PDB entry 8D2O | electron microscopy, 2.66 A resolution | chains A and T of the 5 polymer chains in the assembly

[Chain A]
Molecule: CRISPR-associated endonuclease, Csn1 family
From: Acidothermus cellulolyticus 11B
UniProt: A0LWB3 (A0LWB3_ACIC1); numbering as in UniProt (aligned over 1-1138)
Amino-acid sequence (1138 residues; numbered 1 to 1138; the number before each row is that of its first residue):
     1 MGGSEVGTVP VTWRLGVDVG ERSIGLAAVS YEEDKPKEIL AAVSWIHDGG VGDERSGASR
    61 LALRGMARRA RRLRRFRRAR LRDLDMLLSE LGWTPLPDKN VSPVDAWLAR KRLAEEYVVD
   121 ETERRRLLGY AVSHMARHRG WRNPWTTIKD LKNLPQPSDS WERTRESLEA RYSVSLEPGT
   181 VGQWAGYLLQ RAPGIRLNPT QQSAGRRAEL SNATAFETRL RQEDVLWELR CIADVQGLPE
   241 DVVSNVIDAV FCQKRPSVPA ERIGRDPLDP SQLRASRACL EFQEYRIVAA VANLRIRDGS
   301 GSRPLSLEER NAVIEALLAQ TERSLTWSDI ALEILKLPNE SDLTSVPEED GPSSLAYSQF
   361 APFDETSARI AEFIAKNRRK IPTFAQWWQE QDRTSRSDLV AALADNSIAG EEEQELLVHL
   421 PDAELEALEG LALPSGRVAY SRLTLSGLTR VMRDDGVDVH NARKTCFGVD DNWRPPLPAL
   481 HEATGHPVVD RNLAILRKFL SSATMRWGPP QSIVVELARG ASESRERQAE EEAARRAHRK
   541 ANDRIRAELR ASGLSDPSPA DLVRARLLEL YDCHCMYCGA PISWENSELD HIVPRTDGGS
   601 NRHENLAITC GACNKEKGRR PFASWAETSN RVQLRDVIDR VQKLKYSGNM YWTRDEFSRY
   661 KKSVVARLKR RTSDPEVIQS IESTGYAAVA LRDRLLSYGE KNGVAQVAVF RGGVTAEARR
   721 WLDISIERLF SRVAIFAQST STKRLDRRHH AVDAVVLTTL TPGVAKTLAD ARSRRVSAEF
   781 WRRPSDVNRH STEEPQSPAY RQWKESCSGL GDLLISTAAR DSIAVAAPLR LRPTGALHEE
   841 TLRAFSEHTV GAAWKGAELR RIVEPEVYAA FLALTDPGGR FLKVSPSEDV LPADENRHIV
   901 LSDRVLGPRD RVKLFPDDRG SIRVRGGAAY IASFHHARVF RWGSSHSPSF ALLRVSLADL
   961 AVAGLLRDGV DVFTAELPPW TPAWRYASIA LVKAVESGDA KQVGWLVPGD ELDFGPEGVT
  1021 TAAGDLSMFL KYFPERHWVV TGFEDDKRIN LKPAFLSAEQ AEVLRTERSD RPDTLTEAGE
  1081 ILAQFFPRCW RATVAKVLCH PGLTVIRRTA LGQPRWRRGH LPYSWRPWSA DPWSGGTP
Unresolved in the structure: 1-6, 204-209, 264-473, 525-681, 785-790, 1135-1138
Bound ions: Mg2+ near Asp18 (its only coordinating residue here)
Reported in the primary citation:
  - mutagenesis - R55W: decreased catalytic activity
  - mutagenesis - R55Y: unchanged catalytic activity
  - mutagenesis - R55A: abolished catalytic activity
  - mutagenesis - H750N: unchanged catalytic activity on Mn2+
  - mutagenesis - H750N: abolished growth
  - mutagenesis - V709A/H750N: increased growth in response to Mn2+
  - mutagenesis - H750D: decreased catalytic activity on Mg2+
  - mutagenesis - H750D: decreased catalytic activity on Mn2+

[Chain T]
Molecule: 11-nt DNA strand
Sequence (11 nucleotides; each row starts with the number of its first residue):
    14 CCAGGATCTT G

[How chain A and chain T interact]
Contacting residue pairs (21):
  Trp141(A) - DC15(T)  hydrogen bond to the base
  Trp141(A) - DA16(T)  sugar contact
  Asn143(A) - DA16(T)  hydrogen bond to the phosphate
  Asn143(A) - DG17(T)  phosphate contact
  Pro144(A) - DA16(T)  base contact
  Trp145(A) - DA16(T)  base contact
  Trp145(A) - DG17(T)  hydrogen bond to the sugar
  Trp145(A) - DG18(T)  sugar contact
  Arg219(A) - DC14(T)  hydrogen bond to the base
  Arg219(A) - DC15(T)  hydrogen bond to the sugar
  Glu261(A) - DG18(T)  base contact
  Glu261(A) - DA19(T)  base contact
  Ile263(A) - DA19(T)  phosphate contact
  Ile263(A) - DT20(T)  phosphate contact
  Thr684(A) - DT22(T)  phosphate contact
  Thr684(A) - DT23(T)  phosphate contact
  Gly685(A) - DT22(T)  phosphate contact
  Gly685(A) - DT23(T)  phosphate contact
  Tyr686(A) - DC21(T)  sugar contact
  Tyr686(A) - DT22(T)  phosphate contact
  Val689(A) - DT22(T)  phosphate contact
Other interface residues (no listed pair), chain A (12 interface residues in all): Val258

[In short]
The interface between chain A and chain T involves 12 residues on one side and 10 on the other; the contacts
include 5 hydrogen bonds. Among the polar pairs are Trp141(A)-DC15(T), Arg219(A)-DC14(T) and
Trp145(A)-DG17(T). The paper reports that R55W of chain A reduces catalytic activity; R55A of chain A
abolishes catalytic activity; 6 substitutions were tested in all.
Here chain A is CRISPR-associated endonuclease, Csn1 family (Acidothermus cellulolyticus 11B) and chain T is
an 11-nt DNA strand. Entry 8D2O (Structure of Acidothermus cellulolyticus Cas9 ternary complex (Post-cleavage
2)) was determined by electron microscopy together with 8D2K, 8D2L, 8D2N, 8D2P and 8D2Q from the same study.
